Entry 4KLD (X-ray diffraction, 1.92 A resolution); this record covers chains T and A of the 4 polymer chains in the assembly.

== Chain T ==
Molecule: 16-nt DNA strand
Sequence (16 nucleotides; each row starts with the number of its first residue):
     1 CCGACGGCGC ATCAGC

== Chain A ==
Name: DNA polymerase beta
Organism: Homo sapiens
Notes: EC 2.7.7.7, 4.2.99.-
Reference sequence: P06746 (DPOLB_HUMAN); residues 1-335 here = UniProt positions 1-335
Amino-acid sequence (335 residues; each row starts with the number of its first residue):
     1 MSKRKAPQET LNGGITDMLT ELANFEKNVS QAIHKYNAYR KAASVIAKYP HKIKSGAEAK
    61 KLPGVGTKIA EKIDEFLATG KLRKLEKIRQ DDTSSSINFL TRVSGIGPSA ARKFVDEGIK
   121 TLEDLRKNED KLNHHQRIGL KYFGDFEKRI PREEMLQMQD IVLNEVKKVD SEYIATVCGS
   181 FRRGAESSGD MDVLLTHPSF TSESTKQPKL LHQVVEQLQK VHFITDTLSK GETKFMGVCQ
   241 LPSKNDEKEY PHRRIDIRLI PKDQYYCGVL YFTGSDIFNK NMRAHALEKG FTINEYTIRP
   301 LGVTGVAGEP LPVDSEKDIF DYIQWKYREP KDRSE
Unresolved in the structure: 1-9
Metal / ion sites: Na+ site 1: Lys60, Leu62, Val65 (shared with 1 residue of chain D); Na+ site 2: Thr101, Val103, Ile106 (shared with 1 residue of chain P); Ca2+ site 1: Asp190, Asp192, Asp256 (together with 2'-deoxycytidine-5'-triphosphate) (shared with 1 residue of chain P); Ca2+ site 2: Asp190, Asp192 (together with 2'-deoxycytidine-5'-triphosphate)
Small-molecule neighbours: 2'-deoxycytidine-5'-triphosphate (DCP): Arg149, Gly179, Ser180, Arg183, Ser188, Gly189, Asp190, Asp192, Tyr271, Phe272, Thr273, Gly274, Ser275, Asp276, Asn279
Reported in the primary citation:
  - Ca2+ coordination: Asp190, Asp192, Asp256

== Interface between chain T and chain A ==
Contacting residue pairs (27; chain T residue first):
  DC5(T) - His34(A)  stacking on the base
  DC5(T) - Leu287(A)  phosphate contact
  DG6(T) - Asn279(A)  base contact
  DG6(T) - Lys280(A)  hydrogen bond to the base
  DG6(T) - Arg283(A)  base contact
  DG6(T) - Leu287(A)  phosphate contact
  DG7(T) - Tyr271(A)  base contact
  DG7(T) - Arg283(A)  hydrogen bond to the sugar
  DG7(T) - Leu287(A)  phosphate contact
  DG7(T) - Thr292(A)  hydrogen bond to the phosphate
  DG7(T) - Ile293(A)  sugar contact
  DG7(T) - Asn294(A)  phosphate contact
  DC8(T) - Asn294(A)  hydrogen bond to the phosphate
  DC8(T) - Glu295(A)  sugar contact
  DC8(T) - Arg299(A)  salt bridge to the phosphate
  DG9(T) - Thr233(A)  phosphate contact
  DG9(T) - Lys234(A)  phosphate contact
  DG9(T) - Arg258(A)  sugar contact
  DG9(T) - Tyr296(A)  hydrogen bond to the phosphate
  DC10(T) - Ser229(A)  phosphate contact
  DC10(T) - Lys230(A)  phosphate contact
  DC10(T) - Gly231(A)  phosphate contact
  DC10(T) - Glu232(A)  hydrogen bond to the phosphate
  DC10(T) - Thr233(A)  hydrogen bond to the phosphate
  DC10(T) - Lys234(A)  hydrogen bond to the phosphate
  DA11(T) - Ser229(A)  phosphate contact
  DA11(T) - Lys230(A)  hydrogen bond to the phosphate
Also at the interface, not in a pair above, chain A (20 interface residues in all): Ala284

== Overview ==
Chain T and chain A form an interface of 7 and 20 residues respectively; the contacts include 9 hydrogen
bonds, 1 salt bridge and 1 aromatic stacking contact. Among the polar pairs are DG6(T)-Lys280(A),
DG7(T)-Arg283(A) and DG7(T)-Thr292(A). Chain A binds 2'-deoxycytidine-5'-triphosphate. The paper reports Ca2+
coordination by Asp190(A), Asp192(A) and Asp256(A).
Chain T is a 16-nt DNA strand and chain A is DNA polymerase beta (Homo sapiens); the structure, DNA polymerase
beta matched substrate complex with Ca2+, 0 s, was determined by X-ray diffraction together with 4KLE, 4KLF,
4KLG, 4KLH, 4KLI, 4KLJ and 8 further entries from the same study.
